PDB entry 5L5B | X-ray diffraction, 2.80 A resolution | chains L and V of the 28 polymer chains in the assembly

Chain L:
Protein: Proteasome subunit beta type-6, Proteasome subunit beta type-1
Source organism: Saccharomyces cerevisiae (strain ATCC 204508 / S288c)
Notes: EC 3.4.25.1
UniProtKB: chimeric construct of P23724, P20618: residues 1-96 from P23724 (PSB6_YEAST) positions 20-115 (UniProt number = residue number + 19); residues 97-111 from P20618 positions 124-138 (UniProt number = residue number + 27); residues 112-117 from P23724 (PSB6_YEAST) positions 131-136 (UniProt number = residue number + 19); residues 118-133 from P20618 positions 145-160 (UniProt number = residue number + 27); residues 134-222 from P23724 (PSB6_YEAST) positions 153-241 (UniProt number = residue number + 19)
Amino-acid sequence (222 residues; each row starts with the number of its first residue):
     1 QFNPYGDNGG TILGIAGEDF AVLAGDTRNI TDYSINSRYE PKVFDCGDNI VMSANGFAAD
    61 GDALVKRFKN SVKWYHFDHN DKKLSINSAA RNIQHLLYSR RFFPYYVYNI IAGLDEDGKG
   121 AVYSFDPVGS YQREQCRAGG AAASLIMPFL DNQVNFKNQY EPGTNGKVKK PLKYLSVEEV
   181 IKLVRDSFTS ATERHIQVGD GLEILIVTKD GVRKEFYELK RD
Bound ions: Mg2+: Asp222 (shared with Ile163(V), Asp166(V), Ser169(V) of chain V)
UniProt features mapped onto this chain:
  - modified residue: Tyr123 (Phosphotyrosine)

Chain V:
Protein: Proteasome subunit beta type-2
Source organism: Saccharomyces cerevisiae (strain ATCC 204508 / S288c)
Notes: EC 3.4.25.1
UniProtKB: P25043 (PSB2_YEAST); residues 1-232 here correspond to UniProt positions 30-261 (UniProt number = residue number + 29)
Amino-acid sequence (232 residues; row label = number of the first residue in the row):
     1 TTIVGVKFNN GVVIAADTRS TQGPIVADKN CAKLHRISPK IWCAGAGTAA DTEAVTQLIG
    61 SNIELHSLYT SREPRVVSAL QMLKQHLFKY QGHIGAYLIV AGVDPTGSHL FSIHAHGSTD
   121 VGYYLSLGSG SLAAMAVLES HWKQDLTKEE AIKLASDAIQ AGIWNDLGSG SNVDVCVMEI
   181 GKDAEYLRNY LTPNVREEKQ KSYKFPRGTT AVLKESIVNI CDIQEEQVDI TA
Not modelled in the structure: 227-232
Bound ions: Mg2+: Ile163, Asp166, Ser169 (shared with Asp222(L) of chain L)
UniProt features mapped onto this chain:
  - active site: Thr1 (Nucleophile)

How chain L and chain V interact:
Contacting residue pairs (60):
  Arg28(L) - Leu167(V)
  Ile30(L) - Leu167(V)  hydrophobic
  Asp32(L) - Leu167(V)
  Tyr33(L) - Asn165(V)
  Tyr33(L) - Asp166(V)
  Tyr33(L) - Leu167(V)  hydrogen bond (backbone-backbone)
  Tyr33(L) - Gly168(V)
  Ile35(L) - Trp164(V)
  Ile35(L) - Leu167(V)  hydrophobic
  Arg38(L) - Trp164(V)  hydrogen bond (side chain-backbone)
  Arg38(L) - Asn165(V)
  Phe149(L) - Tyr203(V)  hydrophobic
  Asn152(L) - Phe205(V)
  Gln153(L) - Tyr203(V)
  Gln153(L) - Phe205(V)
  Asn158(L) - Thr209(V)
  Gln159(L) - Phe205(V)
  Gln159(L) - Thr209(V)
  Tyr160(L) - Thr209(V)  hydrogen bond (backbone-backbone)
  Pro162(L) - Pro206(V)  hydrophobic
  Pro162(L) - Arg207(V)
  Pro162(L) - Gly208(V)
  Asn165(L) - Thr210(V)
  Asn165(L) - Val212(V)
  Gly166(L) - Ala211(V)
  Glu179(L) - Lys201(V)
  Lys182(L) - Gln200(V)
  Leu183(L) - Tyr203(V)
  Arg185(L) - Glu197(V)  salt bridge
  Arg185(L) - Gln200(V)  hydrogen bond
  Asp186(L) - Lys199(V)
  Asp186(L) - Gln200(V)  hydrogen bond (side chain-backbone)
  Asp186(L) - Lys201(V)  hydrogen bond (side chain-backbone)
  Asp186(L) - Tyr203(V)  hydrogen bond
  Thr189(L) - Arg196(V)
  Ser190(L) - Arg196(V)
  Glu193(L) - Val26(V)
  Glu193(L) - Lys29(V)  salt bridge
  Glu193(L) - Arg196(V)
  Arg194(L) - Pro24(V)
  Arg194(L) - Ile25(V)
  Arg194(L) - Val26(V)  hydrogen bond (side chain-backbone)
  Arg194(L) - Ala27(V)  hydrogen bond (side chain-backbone)
  Arg194(L) - Lys29(V)
  His195(L) - Pro24(V)
  His195(L) - Ile25(V)
  Ile196(L) - Arg19(V)
  Ile196(L) - Pro24(V)  hydrogen bond (backbone-backbone)
  Ile196(L) - Val26(V)  hydrophobic
  Ile196(L) - Leu167(V)
  Lys220(L) - Asn194(V)  hydrogen bond (side chain-backbone)
  Arg221(L) - Trp164(V)
  Asp222(L) - Arg19(V)  salt bridge
  Asp222(L) - Ile163(V)
  Asp222(L) - Trp164(V)
  Asp222(L) - Asp166(V)
  Asp222(L) - Ser169(V)
  Asp222(L) - Gly170(V)
  Asp222(L) - Ser171(V)  hydrogen bond (side chain-backbone)
  Asp222(L) - Asn194(V)
Interface residues without a listed pair, chain L (33 interface residues in all): Ser34, Leu145, Glu161, Glu218
Interface residues without a listed pair, chain V (33 interface residues in all): Thr21, Gly23, Asp28

Overview:
Chain L and chain V each contribute 33 residues to their interface, with 12 hydrogen bonds and 3 salt bridges.
Polar contacts include Arg185(L)-Glu197(V), Glu193(L)-Lys29(V) and Asp222(L)-Arg19(V). Curated annotation
(UniProt) lists active-site residue Thr1(V) on chain V.
Here chain L is Proteasome subunit beta type-6, Proteasome subunit beta type-1 and chain V is Proteasome
subunit beta type-2, both from Saccharomyces cerevisiae (strain ATCC 204508 / S288c). Entry 5L5B (Yeast 20S
proteasome with human beta5i (1-138) and human beta6 (97-111; 118-133)) was determined by X-ray diffraction,
deposited together with 5L52, 5L54, 5L55, 5L5A, 5L5D, 5L5E and 30 further entries.
